PDB entry 7RDQ | electron microscopy, 3.00 A resolution | chains C and D of the 9 polymer chains in the assembly

== Chain C ==
Protein: DNA-directed RNA polymerase subunit beta
Source organism: Thermus thermophilus HB8
Notes: EC 2.7.7.6
UniProtKB: Q8RQE9 (RPOB_THET8); residues 1-1119 here = UniProt positions 1-1119
Sequence (1119 residues; numbered 1 to 1119; the number before each row is that of its first residue):
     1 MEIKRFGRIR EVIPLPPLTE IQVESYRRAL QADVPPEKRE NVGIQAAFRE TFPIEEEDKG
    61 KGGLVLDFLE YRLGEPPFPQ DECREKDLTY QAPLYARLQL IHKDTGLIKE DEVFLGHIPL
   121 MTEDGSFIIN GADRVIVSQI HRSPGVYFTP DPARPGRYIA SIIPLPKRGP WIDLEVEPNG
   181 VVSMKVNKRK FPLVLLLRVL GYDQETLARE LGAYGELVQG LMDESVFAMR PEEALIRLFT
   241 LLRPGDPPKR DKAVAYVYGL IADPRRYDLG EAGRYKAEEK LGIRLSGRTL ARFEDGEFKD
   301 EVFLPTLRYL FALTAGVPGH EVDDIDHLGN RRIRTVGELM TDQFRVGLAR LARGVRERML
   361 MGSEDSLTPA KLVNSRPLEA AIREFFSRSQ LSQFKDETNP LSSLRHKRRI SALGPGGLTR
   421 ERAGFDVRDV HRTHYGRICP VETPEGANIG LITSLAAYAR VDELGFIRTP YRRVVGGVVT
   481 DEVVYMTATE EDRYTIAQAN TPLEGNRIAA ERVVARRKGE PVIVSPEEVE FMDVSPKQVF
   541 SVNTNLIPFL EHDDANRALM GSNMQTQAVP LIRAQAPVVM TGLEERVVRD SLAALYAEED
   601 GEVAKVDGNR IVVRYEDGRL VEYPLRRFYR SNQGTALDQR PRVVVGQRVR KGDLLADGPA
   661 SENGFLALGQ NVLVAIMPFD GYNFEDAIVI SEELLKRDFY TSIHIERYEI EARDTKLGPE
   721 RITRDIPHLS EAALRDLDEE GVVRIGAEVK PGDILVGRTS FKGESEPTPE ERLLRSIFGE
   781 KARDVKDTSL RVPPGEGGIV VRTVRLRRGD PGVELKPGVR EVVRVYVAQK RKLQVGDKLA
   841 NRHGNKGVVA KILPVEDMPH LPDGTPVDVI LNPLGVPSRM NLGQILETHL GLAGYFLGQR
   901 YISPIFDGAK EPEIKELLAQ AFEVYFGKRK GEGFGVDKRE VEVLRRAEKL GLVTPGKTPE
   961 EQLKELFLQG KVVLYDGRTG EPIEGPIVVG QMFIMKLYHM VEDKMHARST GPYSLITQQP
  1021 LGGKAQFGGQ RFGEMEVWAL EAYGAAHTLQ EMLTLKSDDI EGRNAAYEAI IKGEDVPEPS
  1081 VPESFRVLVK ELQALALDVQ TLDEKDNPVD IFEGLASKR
Unresolved in the structure: 57-63, 1119
Reported in the primary citation:
  - binding site for the 11-nt RNA strand: N187 to R189, G417 to R420

== Chain D ==
Protein: DNA-directed RNA polymerase subunit beta'
Source organism: Thermus thermophilus HB8
Notes: EC 2.7.7.6
UniProtKB: Q8RQE8 (RPOC_THET8); numbering as in UniProt (aligned over 1-1524)
Sequence (1524 residues; each row starts with the number of its first residue):
     1 MKKEVRKVRI ALASPEKIRS WSYGEVEKPE TINYRTLKPE RDGLFDERIF GPIKDYECAC
    61 GKYKRQRFEG KVCERCGVEV TKSIVRRYRM GHIELATPAA HIWFVKDVPS KIGTLLDLSA
   121 TELEQVLYFS KYIVLDPKGA ILNGVPVEKR QLLTDEEYRE LRYGKQETYP LPPGVDALVK
   181 DGEEVVKGQE LAPGVVSRLD GVALYRFPRR VRVEYVKKER AGLRLPLAAW VEKEAYKPGE
   241 ILAELPEPYL FRAEEEGVVE LKELEEGAFL VLRREDEPVA TYFLPVGMTP LVVHGEIVEK
   301 GQPLAEAKGL LRMPRQVRAA QVEAEEEGET VYLTLFLEWT EPKDYRVQPH MNVVVPEGAR
   361 VEAGDKIVAA IDPEEEVIAE AEGVVHLHEP ASILVVKARV YPFEDDVEVS TGDRVAPGDV
   421 LADGGKVKSD VYGRVEVDLV RNVVRVVESY DIDARMGAEA IQQLLKELDL EALEKELLEE
   481 MKHPSRARRA KARKRLEVVR AFLDSGNRPE WMILEAVPVL PPDLRPMVQV DGGRFATSDL
   541 NDLYRRLINR NNRLKKLLAQ GAPEIIIRNE KRMLQEAVDA LLDNGRRGAP VTNPGSDRPL
   601 RSLTDILSGK QGRFRQNLLG KRVDYSGRSV IVVGPQLKLH QCGLPKRMAL ELFKPFLLKK
   661 MEEKGIAPNV KAARRMLERQ RDIKDEVWDA LEEVIHGKVV LLNRAPTLHR LGIQAFQPVL
   721 VEGQSIQLHP LVCEAFNADF DGDQMAVHVP LSSFAQAEAR IQMLSAHNLL SPASGEPLAK
   781 PSRDIILGLY YITQVRKEKK GAGLEFATPE EALAAHERGE VALNAPIKVA GRETSVGRLK
   841 YVFANPDEAL LAVAHGIVDL QDVVTVRYMG KRLETSPGRI LFARIVAEAV EDEKVAWELI
   901 QLDVPQEKNS LKDLVYQAFL RLGMEKTARL LDALKYYGFT FSTTSGITIG IDDAVIPEEK
   961 KQYLEEADRK LLQIEQAYEM GFLTDRERYD QILQLWTETT EKVTQAVFKN FEENYPFNPL
  1021 YVMAQSGARG NPQQIRQLCG LRGLMQKPSG ETFEVPVRSS FREGLTVLEY FISSHGARKG
  1081 GADTALRTAD SGYLTRKLVD VTHEIVVREA DCGTTNYISV PLFQPDEVTR SLRLRKRADI
  1141 EAGLYGRVLA REVEVLGVRL EEGRYLSMDD VHLLIKAAEA GEIQEVPVRS PLTCQTRYGV
  1201 CQKCYGYDLS MARPVSIGEA VGIVAAQSIG EPGTQLTMRT FHTGGVAGAA DITQGLPRVI
  1261 ELFEARRPKA KAVISEIDGV VRIEETEEKL SVFVESEGFS KEYKLPKEAR LLVKDGDYVE
  1321 AGQPLTRGAI DPHQLLEAKG PEAVERYLVE EIQKVYRAQG VKLHDKHIEI VVRQMMKYVE
  1381 VTDPGDSRLL EGQVLEKWDV EALNERLIAE GKTPVAWKPL LMGVTKSALS TKSWLSAASF
  1441 QNTTHVLTEA AIAGKKDELI GLKENVILGR LIPAGTGSDF VRFTQVVDQK TLKAIEEARK
  1501 EAVEAKERPA ARRGVKREQP GKQA
Unresolved in the structure: 1-2, 219-337, 1238-1252, 1503-1524
Bound ions: Zn2+ site 1: C58, C60, C73, C76; Mg2+ site 1: D739, D743 (shared with 1 residue of chain I); Mg2+ site 2 near K840 (its only coordinating residue here); Mg2+ site 3: W897, E898, I900; Zn2+ site 2: C1112, C1194, C1201, C1204

== How chain C and chain D interact ==
Contacting residue pairs - 334 pairs, chain C then chain D:
  F425(C) - K1079(D)
  F425(C) - A1082(D)  hydrophobic
  R428(C) - R1078(D)
  D429(C) - P1048(D)
  V430(C) - S1074(D)
  V430(C) - H1075(D)  hydrogen bond (backbone-side chain)
  V430(C) - R1078(D)
  H431(C) - F1071(D)
  R432(C) - F1071(D)
  Y435(C) - V1067(D)
  Y435(C) - F1071(D)
  P440(C) - F1071(D)  hydrophobic
  P440(C) - S1074(D)
  V441(C) - Y1070(D)  hydrophobic
  T443(C) - R1078(D)
  G446(C) - A1085(D)
  I449(C) - R1078(D)
  I449(C) - G1081(D)
  G450(C) - R1078(D)
  Q498(C) - V1067(D)
  R516(C) - L1068(D)
  E520(C) - K1047(D)
  E520(C) - F1053(D)
  P521(C) - L1068(D)  hydrophobic
  V539(C) - V1067(D)  hydrophobic
  F540(C) - Y1070(D)  hydrophobic
  L550(C) - Y1070(D)
  E551(C) - G1064(D)
  E551(C) - L1065(D)  hydrogen bond (backbone-backbone)
  H552(C) - F1061(D)  hydrogen bond (side chain-backbone)
  H552(C) - R1062(D)  hydrogen bond (side chain-backbone)
  H552(C) - E1063(D)
  H552(C) - G1064(D)  hydrogen bond (side chain-backbone)
  D553(C) - F1061(D)
  D553(C) - Y1070(D)  hydrogen bond (backbone-side chain)
  D554(C) - R1042(D)  salt bridge
  D554(C) - F1061(D)
  D554(C) - Y1070(D)
  A555(C) - Y1070(D)  hydrogen bond (backbone-side chain)
  N556(C) - A1077(D)
  A558(C) - Y1070(D)
  I676(C) - I947(D)
  I676(C) - T948(D)  hydrogen bond (backbone-side chain)
  M677(C) - T943(D)
  M677(C) - I947(D)
  P678(C) - D784(D)
  P678(C) - S942(D)
  P678(C) - T943(D)
  P678(C) - I947(D)
  F679(C) - T943(D)
  D680(C) - P635(D)
  D680(C) - T943(D)  hydrogen bond (backbone-side chain)
  G681(C) - V633(D)
  G681(C) - P635(D)
  G681(C) - F939(D)
  Y682(C) - V633(D)
  Y682(C) - P635(D)
  F684(C) - P730(D)  hydrophobic
  F684(C) - F740(D)
  F684(C) - S782(D)
  F684(C) - R783(D)
  F684(C) - F939(D)  hydrophobic
  E685(C) - F740(D)  hydrogen bond (backbone-backbone)
  E685(C) - R783(D)  salt bridge
  E685(C) - R1029(D)  salt bridge
  D686(C) - D739(D)
  D686(C) - F740(D)
  D686(C) - D741(D)
  R713(C) - D531(D)
  R713(C) - G532(D)  hydrogen bond (side chain-backbone)
  K716(C) - R35(D)
  E748(C) - R681(D)  salt bridge
  K750(C) - R681(D)
  P751(C) - Q680(D)
  D753(C) - R681(D)  salt bridge
  E766(C) - K64(D)  salt bridge
  P767(C) - R65(D)  hydrogen bond (backbone-side chain)
  T768(C) - R65(D)
  P769(C) - R65(D)
  Q834(C) - Q724(D)
  V835(C) - S725(D)
  G836(C) - S725(D)
  K838(C) - D741(D)
  K846(C) - D741(D)  salt bridge
  G847(C) - F740(D)
  V848(C) - F740(D)  hydrogen bond (backbone-backbone)
  V849(C) - V632(D)
  A850(C) - V632(D)  hydrophobic
  N872(C) - D784(D)  hydrogen bond
  P873(C) - I947(D)
  P873(C) - I949(D)  hydrophobic
  P873(C) - M1023(D)
  L874(C) - R783(D)
  L874(C) - D784(D)
  L874(C) - M1023(D)  hydrophobic
  L874(C) - R1029(D)
  P877(C) - L1020(D)  hydrophobic
  P877(C) - M1023(D)  hydrophobic
  S878(C) - R1029(D)  hydrogen bond
  S878(C) - Q1034(D)
  M880(C) - Q1034(D)
  M880(C) - Q1037(D)
  M880(C) - F1061(D)  hydrophobic
  L882(C) - L1038(D)  hydrophobic
  I885(C) - I949(D)
  I885(C) - G950(D)
  I885(C) - I951(D)
  H889(C) - I951(D)
  F906(C) - L1065(D)
  F906(C) - T1066(D)
  F906(C) - V1067(D)
  E911(C) - I951(D)
  K915(C) - D952(D)  salt bridge
  R946(C) - D859(D)  salt bridge
  K949(C) - R796(D)
  L950(C) - F1017(D)  hydrophobic
  Q969(C) - D952(D)
  K971(C) - T948(D)
  K971(C) - D953(D)  salt bridge
  R978(C) - T943(D)
  I983(C) - G946(D)
  E984(C) - T944(D)  hydrogen bond (backbone-backbone)
  E984(C) - S945(D)
  G985(C) - S945(D)
  P986(C) - T948(D)
  I987(C) - G946(D)
  V988(C) - T948(D)  hydrogen bond (backbone-side chain)
  V988(C) - I949(D)
  V988(C) - G950(D)
  V1001(C) - Q724(D)
  V1001(C) - S725(D)
  E1002(C) - Q724(D)
  K1004(C) - R628(D)
  K1004(C) - Q744(D)
  M1005(C) - R628(D)
  M1005(C) - P645(D)  hydrophobic
  M1005(C) - R647(D)
  M1005(C) - M648(D)  hydrophobic
  M1005(C) - Q724(D)
  H1006(C) - G627(D)
  H1006(C) - R628(D)  hydrogen bond (backbone-backbone)
  A1007(C) - S626(D)
  A1007(C) - G627(D)
  A1007(C) - M648(D)  hydrophobic
  A1007(C) - E651(D)
  R1008(C) - D624(D)  salt bridge
  R1008(C) - Y625(D)  hydrogen bond (backbone-backbone)
  R1008(C) - S626(D)  hydrogen bond (backbone-backbone)
  R1008(C) - E651(D)
  R1008(C) - L652(D)
  S1009(C) - D624(D)
  S1009(C) - Y625(D)  hydrogen bond (backbone-backbone)
  S1009(C) - E651(D)  hydrogen bond (backbone-side chain)
  T1010(C) - R674(D)
  Y1013(C) - D624(D)  hydrogen bond
  L1015(C) - R87(D)
  L1015(C) - V528(D)  hydrophobic
  I1016(C) - R87(D)  hydrogen bond (backbone-side chain)
  I1016(C) - L524(D)
  T1017(C) - R613(D)
  T1017(C) - N617(D)
  Q1018(C) - R87(D)
  Q1019(C) - N617(D)  hydrogen bond (side chain-backbone)
  Q1019(C) - K621(D)
  Q1019(C) - R622(D)
  P1020(C) - R622(D)
  P1020(C) - D624(D)
  L1021(C) - R622(D)
  G1022(C) - R622(D)
  F1027(C) - E651(D)
  G1029(C) - R622(D)  hydrogen bond (backbone-side chain)
  G1029(C) - V623(D)
  G1029(C) - S626(D)
  Q1030(C) - R622(D)
  Q1030(C) - V623(D)  hydrogen bond (backbone-backbone)
  Q1030(C) - S626(D)  hydrogen bond (backbone-side chain)
  Q1030(C) - G627(D)
  Q1030(C) - R628(D)  hydrogen bond
  R1031(C) - R615(D)  hydrogen bond (side chain-backbone)
  R1031(C) - Q616(D)  hydrogen bond (side chain-backbone)
  R1031(C) - G620(D)
  R1031(C) - K621(D)
  R1031(C) - R622(D)
  F1032(C) - G620(D)
  F1032(C) - K621(D)  hydrogen bond (backbone-backbone)
  F1032(C) - V623(D)  hydrophobic
  F1032(C) - H748(D)
  E1034(C) - R615(D)
  E1034(C) - L619(D)
  M1035(C) - T707(D)
  E1036(C) - N703(D)
  E1036(C) - T707(D)  hydrogen bond
  E1036(C) - I713(D)
  V1037(C) - L619(D)
  W1038(C) - T1095(D)
  W1038(C) - R1096(D)
  W1038(C) - V1099(D)
  W1038(C) - I1223(D)
  W1038(C) - Q1227(D)  hydrogen bond (backbone-side chain)
  A1039(C) - T707(D)
  A1039(C) - R710(D)
  A1039(C) - Q1227(D)
  L1040(C) - M763(D)  hydrophobic
  E1041(C) - A1220(D)
  E1041(C) - I1223(D)
  E1041(C) - L1462(D)
  E1041(C) - V1466(D)
  A1042(C) - R710(D)  hydrogen bond (backbone-side chain)
  A1042(C) - I1223(D)  hydrophobic
  A1042(C) - V1224(D)  hydrophobic
  A1042(C) - Q1227(D)
  Y1043(C) - R710(D)  hydrogen bond (side chain-backbone)
  Y1043(C) - L711(D)
  Y1043(C) - I713(D)  hydrogen bond (side chain-backbone)
  Y1043(C) - Q762(D)  hydrogen bond (backbone-side chain)
  Y1043(C) - M763(D)  hydrophobic
  Y1043(C) - N768(D)
  G1044(C) - Q762(D)
  G1044(C) - G1475(D)
  G1044(C) - T1476(D)  hydrogen bond (backbone-side chain)
  A1045(C) - E758(D)
  A1046(C) - E758(D)
  A1046(C) - L1471(D)  hydrophobic
  A1046(C) - I1472(D)  hydrophobic
  A1046(C) - G1477(D)
  H1047(C) - F754(D)
  H1047(C) - E758(D)  salt bridge
  H1047(C) - L1471(D)
  T1048(C) - A755(D)
  T1048(C) - E758(D)  hydrogen bond
  Q1050(C) - G1469(D)
  Q1050(C) - R1470(D)
  Q1050(C) - L1471(D)
  E1051(C) - P750(D)
  E1051(C) - L751(D)  hydrogen bond (side chain-backbone)
  E1051(C) - S752(D)  hydrogen bond
  E1051(C) - A755(D)
  M1052(C) - V623(D)
  M1052(C) - H748(D)
  L1053(C) - K621(D)
  L1053(C) - V1466(D)  hydrophobic
  K1056(C) - V623(D)
  K1056(C) - D624(D)  hydrogen bond (backbone-backbone)
  K1056(C) - Y625(D)
  K1056(C) - V749(D)  hydrogen bond (side chain-backbone)
  S1057(C) - K621(D)
  S1057(C) - R622(D)
  D1058(C) - K621(D)
  Y1067(C) - Y625(D)
  Y1067(C) - P655(D)  hydrophobic
  Y1067(C) - L658(D)
  Y1067(C) - R674(D)  hydrogen bond
  I1070(C) - P655(D)  hydrophobic
  I1070(C) - F656(D)  hydrophobic
  I1070(C) - L751(D)  hydrophobic
  I1071(C) - P655(D)  hydrophobic
  I1071(C) - K659(D)
  V1076(C) - S752(D)
  P1082(C) - L1468(D)
  P1082(C) - G1469(D)
  E1083(C) - R87(D)  salt bridge
  E1083(C) - Y88(D)  hydrogen bond
  S1084(C) - N617(D)  hydrogen bond (side chain-backbone)
  S1084(C) - L618(D)
  F1085(C) - L1468(D)  hydrophobic
  R1086(C) - Y88(D)  hydrogen bond
  V1087(C) - L524(D)  hydrophobic
  V1087(C) - R613(D)
  L1088(C) - L607(D)  hydrophobic
  L1088(C) - F614(D)  hydrophobic
  L1088(C) - L618(D)  hydrophobic
  K1090(C) - Y88(D)  hydrogen bond (side chain-backbone)
  K1090(C) - M90(D)
  K1090(C) - L520(D)
  K1090(C) - L524(D)
  E1091(C) - L603(D)
  E1091(C) - I606(D)
  E1091(C) - L607(D)
  E1091(C) - R613(D)  salt bridge
  L1092(C) - L607(D)  hydrophobic
  L1092(C) - L1447(D)  hydrophobic
  Q1093(C) - W21(D)
  Q1093(C) - M90(D)
  Q1093(C) - P518(D)
  A1094(C) - M90(D)
  A1094(C) - P518(D)
  L1095(C) - H101(D)  hydrogen bond (backbone-side chain)
  L1095(C) - W103(D)  hydrophobic
  L1095(C) - L603(D)  hydrophobic
  L1095(C) - L607(D)  hydrophobic
  A1096(C) - A13(D)  hydrogen bond (backbone-backbone)
  A1096(C) - L514(D)  hydrophobic
  L1097(C) - A11(D)
  L1097(C) - W21(D)
  L1097(C) - W103(D)  hydrophobic
  L1097(C) - A1451(D)  hydrophobic
  D1098(C) - R9(D)
  D1098(C) - I10(D)
  D1098(C) - A11(D)  hydrogen bond (backbone-backbone)
  D1098(C) - K17(D)  salt bridge
  D1098(C) - W21(D)
  V1099(C) - V8(D)  hydrophobic
  V1099(C) - R9(D)
  Q1100(C) - K7(D)
  Q1100(C) - V8(D)
  Q1100(C) - R9(D)  hydrogen bond (backbone-backbone)
  T1101(C) - V5(D)
  T1101(C) - K7(D)
  L1102(C) - V5(D)
  L1102(C) - R6(D)  hydrogen bond (backbone-backbone)
  L1102(C) - K7(D)  hydrogen bond (backbone-backbone)
  L1102(C) - R9(D)
  L1102(C) - K1456(D)
  D1103(C) - K3(D)
  D1103(C) - E4(D)
  D1103(C) - R6(D)
  D1103(C) - K7(D)
  E1104(C) - K3(D)  salt bridge
  E1104(C) - R6(D)
  E1104(C) - K7(D)
  D1106(C) - K7(D)  salt bridge
  D1106(C) - K1456(D)  salt bridge
  V1109(C) - K3(D)
  F1112(C) - Y88(D)  hydrophobic
  L1115(C) - Y23(D)  hydrogen bond (backbone-side chain)
  L1115(C) - I84(D)  hydrophobic
  L1115(C) - V85(D)  hydrophobic
  A1116(C) - Y23(D)  hydrogen bond (backbone-side chain)
  A1116(C) - Y88(D)  hydrophobic
  S1117(C) - Y23(D)  hydrogen bond (backbone-side chain)
  K1118(C) - R19(D)
  K1118(C) - S20(D)  hydrogen bond (side chain-backbone)
  K1118(C) - S22(D)
  K1118(C) - Y23(D)  hydrogen bond (backbone-side chain)
Also at the interface, not in a pair above, chain C (174 interface residues in all): H434, N500, V514, N683, A687, A733, G752, V876, R879, L886, G1033, L1049, T1054, K1072, G1073, D1075
Also at the interface, not in a pair above, chain D (186 interface residues in all): L12, I18, L37, R89, D523, P526, L582, S629, V630, I631, K654, V670, R679, L701, P706, H709, Q714, C733, G742, A746, S753, Y791, A1028, V1055, L1086, E1219, W1434, I1467, A1474

== Overview ==
174 residues of chain C face 186 of chain D across their interface; the contacts include 60 hydrogen bonds and
18 salt bridges. Among the polar pairs are D554(C)-R1042(D), E685(C)-R783(D) and E685(C)-R1029(D). C58(D),
C60(D), C73(D) and C76(D) form the Zn2+ site 1. The paper reports a binding site for the 11-nt RNA strand at
N187(C) and G417(C).
Chain C is DNA-directed RNA polymerase subunit beta and chain D is DNA-directed RNA polymerase subunit beta',
both from Thermus thermophilus HB8; the structure, Cryo-EM structure of Thermus thermophilus reiterative
transcription complex with 11nt oligo-G RNA, was determined by electron microscopy, deposited together with
7MLB, 7MLI and 7MLJ.
